PDB entry 6HE5 | electron microscopy, 4.12 A resolution (low resolution: residue-level contacts below are approximate; hydrogen-bond / salt-bridge calls are withheld) | chains F and L of the 20 polymer chains in the assembly

== Chain F ==
Molecule: Proteasome subunit alpha
Organism: Archaeoglobus fulgidus (strain ATCC 49558 / VC-16 / DSM 4304 / JCM 9628 / NBRC 100126)
Notes: EC 3.4.25.1; engineered mutation(s): 0
Reference sequence: O29760 (PSA_ARCFU); residue numbers follow UniProt; this construct covers 2-246
Amino-acid sequence (247 residues; numbered 0 to 246; the number before each row is that of its first residue; numbering starts at 0):
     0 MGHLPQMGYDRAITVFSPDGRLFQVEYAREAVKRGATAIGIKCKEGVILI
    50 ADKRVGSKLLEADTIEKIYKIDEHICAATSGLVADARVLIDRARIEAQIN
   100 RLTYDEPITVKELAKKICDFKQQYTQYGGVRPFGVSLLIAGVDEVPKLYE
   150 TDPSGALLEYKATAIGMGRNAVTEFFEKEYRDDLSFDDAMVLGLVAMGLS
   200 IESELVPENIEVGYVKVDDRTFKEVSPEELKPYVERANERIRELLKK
Disordered / not traced: 0-4
Differences from the reference sequence: initiating methionine (0); expression tag (1)

== Chain L ==
Molecule: Proteasome-activating nucleotidase
Organism: Archaeoglobus fulgidus (strain ATCC 49558 / VC-16 / DSM 4304 / JCM 9628 / NBRC 100126)
Reference sequence: O28303 (PAN_ARCFU); numbering as in UniProt (aligned over 2-398)
Amino-acid sequence (401 residues; numbered -2 to 398; the number before each row is that of its first residue; numbers below 1 keep their minus sign (Gly-2 is residue -2)):
    -2 GHMGGDSEIQYLLEKLKKLEEDYYKLRELYRRLEDEKKFIESERIRYERE
    48 VRRLRSEVERLRSPPLLVGVVSDILEDGRVVVKSSTGPKFVVNTSQYINE
    98 EELKPGARVALNQQTLAIVNVLPTSKDPMVYGFEVEEKPEVSYEDIGGLD
   148 VQIEEIREAVELPLLKPELFAEVGIEPPKGVLLYGPPGTGKTLLAKAVAN
   198 QTRATFIRVVGSEFVQKYIGEGARLVREVFQLAKEKAPSIIFIDELDAIA
   248 ARRTNSDTSGDREVQRTMMQLLAELDGFDPRGDVKVIGATNRIDILDPAI
   298 LRPGRFDRIIEVPLPTFEGRIQIFKIHTRKMKLAEDVDFKELARITEGAS
   348 GADIKAICTEAGMFAIREERAKVTMLDFTKAIEKVLKKTTPIPDLKGVMF
   398 V
Disordered / not traced: -2 to 389
Differences from the reference sequence: expression tag (-2 to 1)
UniProt features mapped onto this chain:
  - region: Met396 to Val398 (Docks into pockets in the proteasome alpha-ring to cause gate opening)
  - binding site (ATP): Gly185 to Leu190, His324

== Chain F / chain L interface ==
Pairs across the interface (11):
  Asp18(F) - Pro390(L)
  Asp18(F) - Asp391(L)
  Gly19(F) - Phe397(L)
  Arg20(F) - Phe397(L)
  Leu21(F) - Phe397(L)
  Val24(F) - Met396(L)
  Arg28(F) - Val395(L)
  Arg28(F) - Met396(L)
  Asp151(F) - Val395(L)
  Ser153(F) - Met396(L)
  Leu157(F) - Val395(L)
Also at the interface, not in a pair above, chain F (12 interface residues in all): Glu25, Pro152, Ala155
Also at the interface, not in a pair above, chain L (6 interface residues in all): Leu392

== Summary ==
The interface between chain F and chain L involves 12 residues on one side and 6 on the other. Curated
annotation (UniProt) lists 7 ATP-binding residues on chain L.
Chain F is Proteasome subunit alpha and chain L is Proteasome-activating nucleotidase, both from Archaeoglobus
fulgidus (strain ATCC 49558 / VC-16 / DSM 4304 / JCM 9628 / NBRC 100126); the structure, 20S core particle of
PAN-proteasomes, was determined by electron microscopy together with 6HE7, 6HE8, 6HE9, 6HEA, 6HEC and 6HED
from the same study.
